Entry 6VVV (X-ray diffraction, 3.20 A resolution); this record covers chains C and D of the 10 polymer chains in the assembly.

== Chain C ==
Name: DNA-directed RNA polymerase subunit beta
From: Mycolicibacterium smegmatis (strain ATCC 700084 / mc(2)155)
Notes: EC 2.7.7.6
Reference sequence: P60281 (RPOB_MYCS2); residues 1-1169 here = UniProt positions 1-1169
Amino-acid sequence (1169 residues; numbered 1 to 1169; the number before each row is that of its first residue):
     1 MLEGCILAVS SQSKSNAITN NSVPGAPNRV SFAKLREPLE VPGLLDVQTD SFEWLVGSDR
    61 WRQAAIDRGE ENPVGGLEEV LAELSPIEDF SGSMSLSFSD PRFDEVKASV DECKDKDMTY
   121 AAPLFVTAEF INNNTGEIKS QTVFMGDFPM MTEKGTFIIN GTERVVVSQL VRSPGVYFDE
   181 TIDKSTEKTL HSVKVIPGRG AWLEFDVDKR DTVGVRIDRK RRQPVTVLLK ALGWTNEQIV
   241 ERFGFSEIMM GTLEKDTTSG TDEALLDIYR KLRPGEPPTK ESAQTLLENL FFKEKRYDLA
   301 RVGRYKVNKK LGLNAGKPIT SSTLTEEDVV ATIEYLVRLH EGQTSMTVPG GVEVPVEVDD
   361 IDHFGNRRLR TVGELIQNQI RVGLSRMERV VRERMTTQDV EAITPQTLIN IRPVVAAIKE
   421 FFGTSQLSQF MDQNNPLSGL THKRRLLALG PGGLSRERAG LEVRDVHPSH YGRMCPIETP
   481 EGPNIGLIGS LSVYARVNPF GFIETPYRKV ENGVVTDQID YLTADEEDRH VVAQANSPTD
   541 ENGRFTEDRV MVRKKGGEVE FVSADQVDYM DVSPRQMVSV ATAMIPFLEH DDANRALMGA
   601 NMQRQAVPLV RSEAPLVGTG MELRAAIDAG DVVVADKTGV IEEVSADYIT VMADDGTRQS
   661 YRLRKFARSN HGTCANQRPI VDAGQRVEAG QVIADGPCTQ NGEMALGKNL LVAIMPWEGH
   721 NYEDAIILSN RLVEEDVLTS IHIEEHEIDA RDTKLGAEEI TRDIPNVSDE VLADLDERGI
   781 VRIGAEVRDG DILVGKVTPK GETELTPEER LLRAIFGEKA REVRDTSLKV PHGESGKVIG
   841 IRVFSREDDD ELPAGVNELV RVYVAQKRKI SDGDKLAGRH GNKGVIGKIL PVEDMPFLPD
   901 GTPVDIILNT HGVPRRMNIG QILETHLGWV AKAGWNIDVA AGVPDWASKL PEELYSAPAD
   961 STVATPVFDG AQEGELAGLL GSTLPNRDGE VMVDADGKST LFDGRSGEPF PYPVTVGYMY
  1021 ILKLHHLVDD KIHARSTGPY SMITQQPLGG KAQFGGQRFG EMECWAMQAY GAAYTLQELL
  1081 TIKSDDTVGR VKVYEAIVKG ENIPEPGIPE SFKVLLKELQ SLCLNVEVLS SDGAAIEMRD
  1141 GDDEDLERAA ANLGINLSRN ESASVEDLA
Unresolved in the structure: 1-20, 62-72, 88-100, 126-146, 174-365, 450-485, 507-519, 532-574, 1140-1169
Sequence notes: conflict L447 (Ser in P60281)

== Chain D ==
Name: DNA-directed RNA polymerase subunit beta'
From: Mycolicibacterium smegmatis (strain ATCC 700084 / mc(2)155)
Notes: EC 2.7.7.6
Reference sequence: A0QS66 (RPOC_MYCS2); residues 1-1317 here = UniProt positions 1-1317
Amino-acid sequence (1317 residues; each row starts with the number of its first residue):
     1 MLDVNFFDEL RIGLATADDI RNWSYGEVKK PETINYRTLK PEKDGLFCEK IFGPTRDWEC
    61 YCGKYKRVRF KGIICERCGV EVTRAKVRRE RMGHIELAAP VTHIWYFKGV PSRLGYLLDL
   121 APKDLEKIIY FAAYVITSVD DEMRHNELST LEAEMAVEKK AVEDQRDADL EARAQKLEAD
   181 LAELEAEGAK SDVRRKVRDS GEREMRQLRD RAQRELDRLD EIWNTFTKLA PKQLIVDEVL
   241 YRELQDRYGE YFTGAMGAES IKKLIENFDI DAEAESLREV IRSGKGQKKL RALKRLKVVA
   301 AFQQSGNSPM GMVLDAVPVI PPELRPMVQL DGGRFATSDL NDLYRRVINR NNRLKRLIDL
   361 GAPEIIVNNE KRMLQESVDA LFDNGRRGRP VTGPGNRPLK SLSDLLKGKQ GRFRQNLLGK
   421 RVDYSGRSVI VVGPQLKLHQ CGLPKLMALE LFKPFVMKRL VDLNHAQNIK SAKRMVERQR
   481 PQVWDVLEEV IAEHPVLLNR APTLHRLGIQ AFEPQLVEGK AIQLHPLVCE AFNADFDGDQ
   541 MAVHLPLSAE AQAEARILML SSNNILSPAS GKPLAMPRLD MVTGLYYLTT LVEGATGEYQ
   601 AATKDAPEQG VYSSPAEAIM AMDRGALSVR AKIKVRLTEL RPPTDLEAQL FENGWKPGDA
   661 WTAETTLGRV MFNELLPKSY PFVNEQMHKK VQARIINDLA ERFPMIVVAQ TVDKLKDAGF
   721 YWATRSGVTV SMADVLVPPQ KQEILERHEA EADAIERKYQ RGALNHTERN ESLVKIWQDA
   781 TEEVGKALEE FYPADNPIIT IVKSGATGNL TQTRTLAGMK GLVTNPKGEF IPRPIKSSFR
   841 EGLTVLEYFI NTHGARKGLA DTALRTADSG YLTRRLVDVS QDVIVREHDC ETERGINVTL
   901 AERGPDGTLI RDAHVETSAF ARTLATDAVD ANGNVIIERG HDLGDPAIDA LLAAGITTVK
   961 VRSVLTCTSA TGVCAMCYGR SMATGKLVDI GEAVGIVAAQ SIGEPGTQLT MRTFHQGGVT
  1021 GGADIVGGLP RVQELFEARV PRNKAPIADV AGRVRLEESD KFFKITIVPD DGGEEVVYDK
  1081 LSKRQRLRVI THEDGTEGVL SDGDHVEVGD QLMEGAADPH EVLRVQGPRE VQIHLVKEVQ
  1141 EVYRAQGVSI HDKHIEVIVR QMLRRVTIID SGSTEFLPGS LTERAEFEAE NRRVVAEGGE
  1201 PAAGRPVLMG ITKASLATDS WLSAASFQET TRVLTDAAIN CRSDKLNGLK ENVIIGKLIP
  1261 AGTGISRYRN IQVQPTEEAR AAAYTIPSYE DQYYSPDFGQ ATGAAVPLDD YGYSDYR
Unresolved in the structure: 1-2, 808-865, 906-909, 1009-1026, 1091-1097, 1171-1175, 1188-1201, 1283-1317
Bound ions: Zn2+ site 1: C60, C62, C75, C78; Zn2+ site 2: C890, C967, C974, C977
Curated features (UniProtKB/Swiss-Prot):
  - binding site (Zn(2+)): C60, C62, C75, C78, C890, C967, C974, C977
  - binding site (Mg(2+)): D535, D537, D539

== Interface between chain C and chain D ==
Contacting residue pairs (255):
  I714(C) - T729(D)
  P716(C) - D580(D)
  P716(C) - A723(D)
  P716(C) - T724(D)
  P716(C) - V728(D)
  E718(C) - T724(D)
  E718(C) - R725(D)  salt bridge
  G719(C) - V432(D)
  G719(C) - P434(D)
  G719(C) - F720(D)
  H720(C) - V432(D)
  H720(C) - P434(D)
  Y722(C) - V432(D)  hydrophobic
  Y722(C) - P526(D)
  Y722(C) - C529(D)  hydrophobic
  Y722(C) - F536(D)
  Y722(C) - R578(D)  hydrogen bond
  Y722(C) - D580(D)
  Y722(C) - F720(D)  hydrophobic
  E723(C) - A534(D)
  E723(C) - F536(D)
  E723(C) - R578(D)  salt bridge
  E723(C) - L579(D)
  D724(C) - F536(D)
  D724(C) - D537(D)
  K754(C) - L39(D)
  K754(C) - Q329(D)
  R788(C) - E477(D)  hydrogen bond (side chain-backbone)
  R788(C) - R478(D)
  R788(C) - Q479(D)
  E804(C) - E59(D)
  E804(C) - K66(D)
  D872(C) - E518(D)
  G873(C) - V429(D)
  G873(C) - V431(D)
  G873(C) - A521(D)
  K875(C) - D537(D)
  K883(C) - D537(D)
  G884(C) - F536(D)
  V885(C) - V429(D)  hydrophobic
  V885(C) - I430(D)
  V885(C) - V431(D)  hydrophobic
  V885(C) - F536(D)  hydrogen bond (backbone-backbone)
  V885(C) - G538(D)
  I886(C) - V431(D)
  G887(C) - V431(D)
  N909(C) - D580(D)  hydrogen bond
  T910(C) - V728(D)  hydrogen bond (side chain-backbone)
  T910(C) - T729(D)
  T910(C) - V730(D)
  H911(C) - L579(D)  hydrogen bond (side chain-backbone)
  H911(C) - D580(D)  salt bridge
  H911(C) - T583(D)
  H911(C) - I801(D)
  V913(C) - V730(D)  hydrophobic
  P914(C) - I801(D)  hydrophobic
  I922(C) - S731(D)
  H926(C) - S731(D)
  H926(C) - M732(D)
  L976(C) - M732(D)  hydrophobic
  D996(C) - S731(D)
  K998(C) - T729(D)
  K998(C) - S731(D)
  P1011(C) - R725(D)
  Y1012(C) - Y587(D)  hydrogen bond
  Y1012(C) - R630(D)
  Y1012(C) - R725(D)
  Y1012(C) - S726(D)
  Y1012(C) - G727(D)
  P1013(C) - T729(D)
  V1014(C) - T729(D)
  T1015(C) - T729(D)  hydrogen bond
  T1015(C) - V730(D)  hydrogen bond (side chain-backbone)
  T1015(C) - S731(D)  hydrogen bond
  V1028(C) - V429(D)  hydrophobic
  D1029(C) - K520(D)  salt bridge
  K1031(C) - R427(D)
  K1031(C) - Q540(D)
  I1032(C) - R427(D)
  I1032(C) - S428(D)
  I1032(C) - K520(D)
  H1033(C) - G426(D)
  H1033(C) - R427(D)  hydrogen bond (backbone-backbone)
  H1033(C) - M447(D)
  A1034(C) - S425(D)
  A1034(C) - G426(D)
  A1034(C) - M447(D)  hydrophobic
  A1034(C) - E450(D)
  R1035(C) - D423(D)  salt bridge
  R1035(C) - Y424(D)  hydrogen bond (backbone-backbone)
  R1035(C) - S425(D)  hydrogen bond (backbone-backbone)
  R1035(C) - E450(D)
  R1035(C) - L451(D)
  S1036(C) - D423(D)
  S1036(C) - Y424(D)
  S1036(C) - E450(D)  hydrogen bond
  S1036(C) - L451(D)
  S1036(C) - K453(D)
  S1036(C) - P454(D)
  T1037(C) - Y424(D)
  Y1040(C) - D423(D)  hydrogen bond
  M1042(C) - R89(D)  hydrogen bond (backbone-side chain)
  M1042(C) - E323(D)
  I1043(C) - R89(D)  hydrogen bond (backbone-side chain)
  I1043(C) - P326(D)  hydrophobic
  Q1045(C) - R89(D)
  Q1046(C) - K420(D)
  Q1046(C) - R421(D)
  P1047(C) - R421(D)
  P1047(C) - D423(D)
  F1054(C) - E450(D)
  G1056(C) - R421(D)  hydrogen bond (backbone-side chain)
  G1056(C) - V422(D)
  Q1057(C) - R421(D)
  Q1057(C) - V422(D)  hydrogen bond (backbone-backbone)
  Q1057(C) - S425(D)  hydrogen bond (backbone-side chain)
  Q1057(C) - G426(D)
  Q1057(C) - R427(D)
  R1058(C) - L418(D)  hydrogen bond (side chain-backbone)
  R1058(C) - G419(D)  hydrogen bond (side chain-backbone)
  R1058(C) - K420(D)
  R1058(C) - R421(D)
  F1059(C) - G419(D)
  F1059(C) - K420(D)  hydrogen bond (backbone-backbone)
  F1059(C) - V422(D)  hydrophobic
  G1060(C) - L418(D)
  G1060(C) - G419(D)
  E1061(C) - L417(D)  hydrogen bond (backbone-backbone)
  E1061(C) - L418(D)
  M1062(C) - P502(D)  hydrophobic
  M1062(C) - T503(D)
  E1063(C) - N499(D)
  E1063(C) - T503(D)  hydrogen bond
  W1065(C) - R874(D)
  W1065(C) - V877(D)
  W1065(C) - I996(D)
  W1065(C) - Q1000(D)  hydrogen bond (backbone-side chain)
  A1066(C) - T503(D)
  A1066(C) - R506(D)
  A1066(C) - Q1000(D)
  M1067(C) - M559(D)  hydrophobic
  Q1068(C) - I996(D)
  Q1068(C) - L1249(D)
  Q1068(C) - V1253(D)
  A1069(C) - R506(D)  hydrogen bond (backbone-side chain)
  A1069(C) - E992(D)
  A1069(C) - V997(D)  hydrophobic
  A1069(C) - Q1000(D)
  Y1070(C) - R506(D)  hydrogen bond (side chain-backbone)
  Y1070(C) - L507(D)
  Y1070(C) - I509(D)  hydrogen bond (side chain-backbone)
  Y1070(C) - Q510(D)
  Y1070(C) - L558(D)
  Y1070(C) - M559(D)  hydrophobic
  Y1070(C) - N564(D)
  G1071(C) - A1261(D)
  G1071(C) - G1262(D)
  G1071(C) - T1263(D)  hydrogen bond (backbone-backbone)
  A1072(C) - E554(D)
  A1073(C) - E554(D)  hydrogen bond (backbone-side chain)
  A1073(C) - L1258(D)
  A1073(C) - I1259(D)  hydrophobic
  A1073(C) - A1261(D)
  A1073(C) - T1263(D)  hydrogen bond (backbone-side chain)
  A1073(C) - G1264(D)
  Y1074(C) - E550(D)
  Y1074(C) - E554(D)  hydrogen bond (backbone-side chain)
  Y1074(C) - L1258(D)  hydrophobic
  Y1074(C) - T1263(D)
  T1075(C) - L497(D)
  T1075(C) - A551(D)
  T1075(C) - E554(D)  hydrogen bond
  L1076(C) - V1253(D)  hydrophobic
  Q1077(C) - G1256(D)  hydrogen bond (side chain-backbone)
  Q1077(C) - K1257(D)
  Q1077(C) - L1258(D)
  E1078(C) - P546(D)
  E1078(C) - L547(D)  hydrogen bond (side chain-backbone)
  E1078(C) - S548(D)  hydrogen bond (side chain-backbone)
  E1078(C) - A551(D)
  L1079(C) - V422(D)
  L1080(C) - K420(D)
  L1080(C) - V1253(D)  hydrophobic
  T1081(C) - G1256(D)
  K1083(C) - V422(D)
  K1083(C) - D423(D)  hydrogen bond (backbone-backbone)
  K1083(C) - L545(D)  hydrogen bond (side chain-backbone)
  S1084(C) - K420(D)
  S1084(C) - R421(D)  hydrogen bond (side chain-backbone)
  D1085(C) - K420(D)  salt bridge
  Y1094(C) - Y424(D)
  Y1094(C) - P454(D)  hydrophobic
  I1097(C) - P454(D)  hydrophobic
  I1097(C) - F455(D)  hydrophobic
  I1097(C) - K458(D)
  V1098(C) - K458(D)
  V1098(C) - I469(D)  hydrophobic
  K1099(C) - K458(D)
  G1100(C) - K458(D)
  I1103(C) - S548(D)
  E1105(C) - F6(D)
  I1108(C) - D3(D)
  P1109(C) - I1254(D)
  P1109(C) - I1255(D)
  E1110(C) - R89(D)  salt bridge
  S1111(C) - K420(D)
  F1112(C) - I1254(D)
  F1112(C) - I1255(D)  hydrophobic
  K1113(C) - E90(D)  salt bridge
  V1114(C) - R89(D)
  V1114(C) - L324(D)  hydrophobic
  L1115(C) - L406(D)  hydrophobic
  K1117(C) - E90(D)
  K1117(C) - L324(D)
  E1118(C) - L405(D)
  E1118(C) - L406(D)
  L1119(C) - L406(D)  hydrophobic
  Q1120(C) - W23(D)
  Q1120(C) - M92(D)
  Q1120(C) - P318(D)
  S1121(C) - P318(D)
  S1121(C) - I320(D)
  S1121(C) - F382(D)
  S1121(C) - L402(D)
  L1122(C) - H103(D)  hydrogen bond (backbone-side chain)
  L1122(C) - W105(D)  hydrophobic
  L1122(C) - F382(D)  hydrophobic
  L1122(C) - L402(D)  hydrophobic
  C1123(C) - A15(D)  hydrogen bond (backbone-backbone)
  C1123(C) - I20(D)  hydrophobic
  C1123(C) - H103(D)
  C1123(C) - P318(D)
  C1123(C) - F382(D)  hydrophobic
  L1124(C) - I12(D)  hydrophobic
  L1124(C) - G13(D)
  L1124(C) - A15(D)
  L1124(C) - W23(D)
  L1124(C) - W105(D)  hydrophobic
  L1124(C) - Y106(D)
  L1124(C) - L1234(D)  hydrophobic
  N1125(C) - R11(D)
  N1125(C) - I12(D)
  N1125(C) - G13(D)  hydrogen bond (backbone-backbone)
  N1125(C) - A15(D)
  N1125(C) - D19(D)
  N1125(C) - W23(D)
  V1126(C) - R11(D)
  E1127(C) - L10(D)
  E1127(C) - R11(D)  hydrogen bond (backbone-backbone)
  V1128(C) - F7(D)  hydrophobic
  V1128(C) - E9(D)
  V1128(C) - L10(D)  hydrophobic
  L1129(C) - E9(D)  hydrogen bond (backbone-backbone)
  S1131(C) - D8(D)
  R1139(C) - E90(D)
Other interface residues (no listed pair), chain C (118 interface residues in all): M715, W717, A725, L923, F1010, V1093, P1106, G1107, I1136, M1138
Other interface residues (no listed pair), chain D (148 interface residues in all): N5, L14, R67, L314, P321, V328, Y344, S403, Q435, P444, M457, A501, H505, G519, D535, A542, H544, D734, T807, T873, A993, A1238, R1269

== In short ==
118 residues of chain C and 148 residues of chain D are in contact, with 45 hydrogen bonds and 8 salt bridges.
Polar contacts include E718(C)-R725(D), E723(C)-R578(D) and H911(C)-D580(D). Curated annotation (UniProt)
lists 8 Zn2+-binding residues and 3 Mg2+-binding residues on chain D.
Here chain C is DNA-directed RNA polymerase subunit beta and chain D is DNA-directed RNA polymerase subunit
beta', both from Mycolicibacterium smegmatis (strain ATCC 700084 / mc(2)155). Entry 6VVV (Crystal structure of
a Mycobacterium smegmatis transcription initiation complex with Rifampicin-resistant RNA polymerase) was
determined by X-ray diffraction, deposited together with 6VVS, 6VVT, 6VVX, 6VVY, 6VVZ and 6VW0.
